8D0Y - chains D and G of the 6 polymer chains in the assembly; structure by X-ray diffraction, 4.70 A resolution (low resolution: residue-level contacts below are approximate; hydrogen-bond / salt-bridge calls are withheld).

== Chain D ==
Molecule: 35O22scFv Heavy Chain Variable
Source organism: Macaca mulatta
Notes: antibody fragment or engineered binder
Amino-acid sequence (128 residues; numbered 1 to 110 plus 18 insertion-coded residues; the number before each row is that of its first residue; a row labelled like 72A-72H holds insertion residues (72A, then the next letters in order)):
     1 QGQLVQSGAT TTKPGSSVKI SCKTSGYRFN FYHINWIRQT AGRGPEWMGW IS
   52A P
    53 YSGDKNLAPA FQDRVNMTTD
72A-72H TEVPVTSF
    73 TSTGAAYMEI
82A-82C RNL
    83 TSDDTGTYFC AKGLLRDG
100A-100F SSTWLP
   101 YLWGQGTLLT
Disulfide bonds: Cys-22/Cys-92

== Chain G ==
Molecule: BG505SOSIPv8 gp120
Source organism: Human immunodeficiency virus 1
Amino-acid sequence (455 residues; each row starts with the number of its first residue; note: 22 numbers in that range are skipped by the numbering (no residue carries them; nothing is unmodelled there)):
    32 ENLWVTVYYG VPVWKDAETT LFCASDAKAY ETKKHNVWAT HCCVPTDPNP QEIHLENVTE
    92 EFNMWKNNMV EQMHEDIISL WDQSLKPCVK LTPLCVTLQC TNVTNNITDD MR
   152 GELKNCSFNM TTELRDKKQK VYSLFYRLDV VQIN
   187 SNKEYRLINC NTSAITQACP KVSFEPIPIH YCAPAGFAIL KCKDKKFNGT GPCPNVSTVQ
   247 CTHGIKPVVS TQLLLNGSLA EEEVIIRSEN ITNNAKNILV QLNTPVQINC TRPNNNTVKS
   307 IRI
   312 GPGQWFYYTG
  321A D
   322 IIGDIRQAHC NVSKATWNET LGKVVKQLRK HFGNNTIIRF ANSSGGDLEV TTHSFNCGGE
   382 FFYCNTSGLF NSTWIS
   409 GSNDSITLPC RIKQIINMWQ RIGQAMYAPP IQGVIRCVSN ITGLILTRDG GSTNSTTETF
   469 RPGGGDMRDN WRSELYKYKV VKIEPLGVAP TRCKRRVVG
Disulfide bonds: Cys-54/Cys-74, Cys-119/Cys-205, Cys-126/Cys-196, Cys-131/Cys-157, Cys-218/Cys-247, Cys-228/Cys-239, Cys-296/Cys-331, Cys-378/Cys-445, Cys-385/Cys-418
Covalent attachments: glycan linked to Asn-88; N-acetylglucosamine (NAG) linked to Asn-234, Asn-241, Asn-262, Asn-276, Asn-295, Asn-301, Asn-332, Asn-355, Asn-363, Asn-386, Asn-392, Asn-448
Small-molecule neighbours: N-acetylglucosamine (NAG; 2-acetamido-2-deoxy-beta-D-glucopyranose): Gln-130, Ser-158, Asn-160, Lys-171
From the paper describing this entry:
  - post-translational modification sites: Asn-197, Asn-276, Asn-386
  - mutagenesis - E275K: increased binding to gl-VRC01

== How chain D and chain G interact ==
Pairs across the interface (9; chain D residue first):
  Arg-28(D) with Asn-88(G)
  Phe-31(D) with Asn-88(G)
  Tyr-53(D) with Glu-87(G); Asn-88(G)
  Pro-72D(D) with Pro-240(G)
  Val-72E(D) with Pro-238(G)
  Thr-72F(D) with Thr-90(G)
  Ser-72G(D) with Thr-90(G)
  Arg-98(D) with Asn-88(G)
Interface residues without a listed pair, chain G (6 interface residues in all): Val-89

== Summary ==
Chain D and chain G form an interface of 8 and 6 residues respectively. Ligands of chain G:
N-acetylglucosamine. Covalently linked N-acetylglucosamine: at Asn-88(G), Asn-234(G), Asn-241(G), Asn-262(G),
Asn-276(G) and Asn-295(G) and 7 more. From the paper: E275K of chain G increases binding to gl-VRC01;
modification sites Asn-197(G), Asn-276(G) and Asn-386(G).
Here chain D is 35O22scFv Heavy Chain Variable (Macaca mulatta) and chain G is BG505SOSIPv8 gp120 (Human
immunodeficiency virus 1). Entry 8D0Y (Crystal Structure of HIV-1 BG505 SOSIPv8 Trimer in Complex with CD4bs
targeting antibody 21N13 and interface ...) was determined by X-ray diffraction (same publication as 8SW3 and
8D01).
